PDB entry 3UYO | X-ray diffraction, 1.83 A resolution | chains A and D

Chain A:
Molecule: Tyrosine-protein kinase ABL1
Source organism: Homo sapiens
Notes: EC 2.7.10.2; fragment: SH2 domain
Reference sequence: P00519 (ABL1_HUMAN); residues 131-251 here correspond to UniProt positions 112-232 (UniProt number = residue number - 19)
Amino-acid sequence (123 residues; row label = number of the first residue in the row):
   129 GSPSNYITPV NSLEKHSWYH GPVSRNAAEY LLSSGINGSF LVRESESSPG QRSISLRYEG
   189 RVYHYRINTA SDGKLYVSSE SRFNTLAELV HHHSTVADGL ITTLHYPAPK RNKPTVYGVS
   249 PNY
Not modelled in the structure: 129-133, 248-251
Construct notes: expression tag (129-130)
UniProt features mapped onto this chain:
  - modified residue: Tyr134 (Phosphotyrosine), Tyr147 (Phosphotyrosine), Tyr158 (Phosphotyrosine), Tyr191 (Phosphotyrosine), Tyr204 (Phosphotyrosine), Tyr234 (Phosphotyrosine), Tyr245 (Phosphotyrosine), Ser248 (Phosphoserine)

Chain D:
Molecule: Monobody SH13
Source organism: Homo sapiens
Notes: antibody fragment or engineered binder
Amino-acid sequence (95 residues; numbered 2 to 96; the number before each row is that of its first residue):
     2 GSVSSVPTKL EVVAATPTSL LISWDAPAVT VDFYVITYGE TGGNSPVQEF TVPGSKSTAT
    62 ISGLSPGVDY TITVYAGYSD SWNWPYSPIS INYRT
Not modelled in the structure: 2

Chain A / chain D interface:
Pairs across the interface (47; chain A residue first):
  Pro150(A) - Trp83(D)
  Val151(A) - Trp83(D)
  Ser152(A) - Trp83(D)  hydrogen bond (backbone-backbone)
  Ser152(A) - Asn84(D)
  Ser152(A) - Trp85(D)  hydrogen bond (side chain-backbone)
  Asn154(A) - Tyr76(D)
  Asn154(A) - Trp85(D)  hydrogen bond (side chain-backbone)
  Asn154(A) - Pro86(D)
  Asn154(A) - Tyr87(D)  hydrogen bond (side chain-backbone)
  Asn154(A) - Ser88(D)
  Asn154(A) - Pro89(D)
  Ala155(A) - Trp83(D)
  Ala155(A) - Trp85(D)  hydrophobic
  Glu157(A) - Tyr76(D)
  Glu157(A) - Pro89(D)
  Tyr158(A) - Val36(D)  hydrophobic
  Tyr158(A) - Glu50(D)  hydrogen bond
  Tyr158(A) - Tyr76(D)
  Tyr158(A) - Trp83(D)  hydrophobic
  Tyr158(A) - Trp85(D)  hydrophobic
  Leu159(A) - Trp83(D)  hydrophobic
  Ser161(A) - Val48(D)
  Glu174(A) - Ser82(D)
  Glu174(A) - Asn84(D)
  Arg239(A) - Glu50(D)  salt bridge
  Arg239(A) - Trp83(D)
  Asn240(A) - Trp83(D)
  Lys241(A) - Asp81(D)  salt bridge
  Lys241(A) - Trp83(D)
  Pro242(A) - Phe34(D)  hydrophobic
  Pro242(A) - Tyr79(D)
  Pro242(A) - Ser80(D)
  Pro242(A) - Asp81(D)  hydrogen bond (backbone-backbone)
  Pro242(A) - Ser82(D)
  Pro242(A) - Trp83(D)  hydrophobic
  Pro242(A) - Trp85(D)  hydrophobic
  Thr243(A) - Phe34(D)
  Thr243(A) - Ser80(D)
  Val244(A) - Asp33(D)
  Val244(A) - Phe34(D)
  Val244(A) - Ser80(D)  hydrogen bond (backbone-side chain)
  Tyr245(A) - Thr52(D)
  Gly246(A) - Phe34(D)
  Val247(A) - Phe34(D)  hydrophobic
  Val247(A) - Val36(D)  hydrophobic
  Val247(A) - Thr52(D)
  Val247(A) - Trp83(D)  hydrophobic
Also at the interface, not in a pair above, chain A (21 interface residues in all): Ser162, Gly188
Also at the interface, not in a pair above, chain D (21 interface residues in all): Thr38, Gly43, Pro47

Overview:
The chain A/chain D interface involves 21 residues from each chain, with 7 hydrogen bonds and 2 salt bridges.
Polar pairs include Arg239(A)-Glu50(D), Lys241(A)-Asp81(D) and Ser152(A)-Trp85(D).
Here chain A is Tyrosine-protein kinase ABL1 and chain D is Monobody SH13, both from Homo sapiens. Entry 3UYO
(Crystal structure of monobody SH13/ABL1 SH2 domain complex) was determined by X-ray diffraction, deposited
together with 3RZW.
